6U8V - chains C and D of the 6 polymer chains in the assembly; structure by X-ray diffraction, 3.00 A resolution.

# Chain C
Molecule: DNA (cytosine-5)-methyltransferase 3-like
Source organism: Homo sapiens
UniProtKB: Q9UJW3 (DNM3L_HUMAN); numbering as in UniProt (aligned over 178-386)
Sequence (209 residues; row label = number of the first residue in the row):
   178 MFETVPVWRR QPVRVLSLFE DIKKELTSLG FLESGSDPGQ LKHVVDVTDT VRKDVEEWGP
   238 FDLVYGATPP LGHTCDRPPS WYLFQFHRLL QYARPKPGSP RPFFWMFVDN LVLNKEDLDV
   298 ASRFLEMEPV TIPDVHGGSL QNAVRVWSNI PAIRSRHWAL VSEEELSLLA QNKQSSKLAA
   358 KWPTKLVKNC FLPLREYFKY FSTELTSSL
Not modelled in the structure: 178, 352-359, 380-386

# Chain D
Molecule: DNA (cytosine-5)-methyltransferase 3B
Source organism: Homo sapiens
Notes: EC 2.1.1.37
UniProtKB: Q9UBC3 (DNM3B_HUMAN); numbering as in UniProt (aligned over 563-853)
Sequence (291 residues; each row starts with the number of its first residue):
   563 LYPAIPAARR RPIRVLSLFD GIATGYLVLK ELGIKVGKYV ASEVCEESIA VGTVKHEGNI
   623 KYVNDVRNIT KKNIEEWGPF DLVIGGSPCN DLSNVNPARK GLYEGTGRLF FEFYHLLNYS
   683 RPKEGDDRPF FWMFENVVAM KVGDKRDISR FLECNPVMID AIKVSAAHRA RYFWGNLPGM
   743 NRPVIASKND KLELQDCLEY NRIAKLKKVQ TITTKSNSIK QGKNQLFPVV MNGKEDVLWC
   803 TELERIFGFP VHYTDVSNMG RGARQKLLGR SWSVPVIRHL FAPLKDYFAC E
Small-molecule neighbours:
  - Mg2+ (MG): C716, N717, V719, G737, M742, N743
  - S-adenosylhomocysteine (SAH): F581, D582, G583, I584, T586, S604, E605, V606, C607, S610, D627, V628, R629, G648, S649, P650, L671, R832, S833, W834
Reported in the primary citation:
  - binding site for CpGpT DNA: N779
  - mutagenesis - S655A, V657G, N658S, P659A, T775A, T776A, K782A, R823P: decreased catalytic activity
  - disease-associated variants - N658S, R823P: decreased catalytic activity
  - mutagenesis - N656I (2.6- and 1.4-fold): decreased catalytic activity on CpA/CpG
  - specificity-determining residues: N656, K777, N779, G822, G824, K828
  - mutagenesis - K777A: increased catalytic activity on CGT
  - mutagenesis - K777A: increased catalytic activity on CGA
  - mutagenesis - N779A: decreased catalytic activity on CGA
  - mutagenesis - N779A: unchanged catalytic activity on CGT

# Chain C / chain D interface
Pairs across the interface (32):
  T225(C) - R712(D)  hydrogen bond (backbone-side chain)
  D226(C) - R708(D)
  D226(C) - R712(D)  salt bridge
  R229(C) - E715(D)  salt bridge
  P255(C) - Y665(D)  hydrophobic
  P255(C) - E666(D)
  P256(C) - E666(D)
  S257(C) - Y665(D)  hydrogen bond (side chain-backbone)
  S257(C) - E666(D)
  S257(C) - R670(D)
  W258(C) - Y665(D)
  F261(C) - F673(D)  hydrophobic
  F261(C) - F713(D)
  Q262(C) - Y665(D)
  Q262(C) - D709(D)  hydrogen bond
  Q262(C) - F713(D)
  H264(C) - Y676(D)  hydrogen bond
  H264(C) - H677(D)
  R265(C) - Y676(D)
  R265(C) - R712(D)
  R265(C) - F713(D)
  Y269(C) - R712(D)  hydrogen bond (side chain-backbone)
  Y269(C) - E715(D)  hydrogen bond
  D294(C) - R670(D)  salt bridge
  R300(C) - R629(D)  hydrogen bond (side chain-backbone)
  R300(C) - E674(D)  salt bridge
  R300(C) - H677(D)
  F301(C) - F673(D)
  F301(C) - E674(D)
  F301(C) - H677(D)
  E303(C) - K633(D)  salt bridge
  E303(C) - Y681(D)  hydrogen bond
Also at the interface, not in a pair above, chain C (21 interface residues in all): T227, Q268, P274, E293, V297
Also at the interface, not in a pair above, chain D (16 interface residues in all): E686

# Summary
Chain C and chain D form an interface of 21 and 16 residues respectively; the contacts include 8 hydrogen
bonds and 5 salt bridges. Polar contacts include D226(C)-R712(D), R229(C)-E715(D) and D294(C)-R670(D). The
paper reports a binding site for CpGpT DNA at N779(D); S655A, V657G and N658S of chain D, among others, reduce
catalytic activity; 11 substitutions were tested in all.
Chain C is DNA (cytosine-5)-methyltransferase 3-like and chain D is DNA (cytosine-5)-methyltransferase 3B,
both from Homo sapiens; the structure, Crystal structure of DNMT3B-DNMT3L in complex with CpGpT DNA, was
determined by X-ray diffraction together with 6U8P, 6U8W and 6U8X from the same study.
